Entry 6WWR (electron microscopy, 2.70 A resolution); this record covers chains B and K of the 3 polymer chains in the assembly.

# Chain B
Molecule: Tubulin beta-2B chain
Source organism: Sus scrofa
Reference sequence: A0A287AGU7 (A0A287AGU7_PIG); residues 1-445 here = UniProt positions 1-445
Sequence (445 residues; numbered 1 to 445; the number before each row is that of its first residue):
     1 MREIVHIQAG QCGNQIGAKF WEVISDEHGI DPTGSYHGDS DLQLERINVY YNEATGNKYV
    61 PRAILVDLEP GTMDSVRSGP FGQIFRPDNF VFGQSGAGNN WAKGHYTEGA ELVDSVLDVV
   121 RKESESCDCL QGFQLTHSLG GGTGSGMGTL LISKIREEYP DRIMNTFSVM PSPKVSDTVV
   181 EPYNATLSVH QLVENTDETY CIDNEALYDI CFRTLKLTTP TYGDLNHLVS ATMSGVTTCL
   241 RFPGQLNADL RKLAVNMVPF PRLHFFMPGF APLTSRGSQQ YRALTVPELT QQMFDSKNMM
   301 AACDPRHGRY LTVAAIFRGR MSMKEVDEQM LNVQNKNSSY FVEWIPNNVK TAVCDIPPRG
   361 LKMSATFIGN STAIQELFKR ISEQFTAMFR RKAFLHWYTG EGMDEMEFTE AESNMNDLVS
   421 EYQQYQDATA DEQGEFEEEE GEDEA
Not modelled in the structure: 435-445
Small-molecule neighbours:
  - GDP (guanosine-5'-diphosphate): Gly10, Gln11, Cys12, Gln15, Glu69, Gly98, Asn99, Ser138, Gly141, Gly142, Thr143, Gly144, Val169, Asp177, Thr178, Glu181, Asn204, Tyr222, Asn226
  - GTP (guanosine-5'-triphosphate): Gln245, Leu246, Lys252
  - taxol (TA1): Glu22, Val23, Asp26, Glu27, Leu215, Asp224, His227, Leu228, Ala231, Ser234, Phe270, Pro272, Leu273, Thr274, Arg276, Gln279, Arg318, Pro358, Arg359, Gly360, Leu361

# Chain K
Molecule: Kinesin-like protein KIF14
Source organism: Mus musculus
Reference sequence: L0N7N1 (KIF14_MOUSE); residues 391-743 here = UniProt positions 391-743
Sequence (358 residues; each row starts with the number of its first residue):
   386 GPLGSNSQVT VAVRVRPFSK REKTEKASQV VFTNGEEITV EHPDMKQVYS FIYDVSFWSF
   446 DECHPGYASQ TTVYETLAAP LLDRAFEGYN TCLFAYGQTG SGKSYTMMGL NEEPGIIPRF
   506 CEDLFAQIAK KQTSEVSYHL EMSFFEVYNE KIHDLLVCKG ENGQRKQPLR AREHPVSGPY
   566 VEGLSMNVVS SYSDIQSWLE LGNKQRATAA TGMNDKSSRS HSVFTLVMTQ TKTEVVEGEE
   626 HDHRITSRIN LVDLAGSERC STAHSSGQRL KEGVSINKSL LTLGKVISAL SEQANGKRVF
   686 IPYRESTLTW LLKESLGGNS KTAMIATVSP AASNIEETLS TLRYATQARL IVNIAKVN
Not modelled in the structure: 386-390, 736-743
Sequence notes: expression tag (386-390)
Small-molecule neighbours: ADP (adenosine-5'-diphosphate): Arg399, Arg401, Pro402, Ser444, Gln483, Thr484, Gly485, Ser486, Gly487, Lys488, Ser489, Tyr490
Curated features (UniProtKB/Swiss-Prot):
  - binding site (ATP): Gly482 to Ser489
What the authors report for this chain:
  - contacts within the chain: Arg604-Glu643

# Interface between chain B and chain K
Residue-residue contacts (19; chain B residue first):
  Glu157(B) with Lys536(K), salt bridge
  Arg262(B) with Arg689(K)
  Met406(B) with Arg557(K); Glu558(K); His559(K); Tyr565(K)
  Glu410(B) with Arg557(K), salt bridge; Glu558(K), hydrogen bond (side chain-backbone)
  Ser413(B) with Glu558(K), hydrogen bond; Arg689(K), hydrogen bond
  Asn414(B) with Arg689(K)
  Asp417(B) with Phe685(K); Arg689(K), salt bridge
  Ser420(B) with Phe685(K)
  Glu421(B) with Phe685(K); Glu690(K)
  Gln424(B) with Arg683(K), hydrogen bond (side chain-backbone); Val684(K); Phe685(K)
Interface residues without a listed pair, chain B (15 interface residues in all): Glu194, Phe260, Pro261, Glu407, Thr409
Interface residues without a listed pair, chain K (12 interface residues in all): Pro560, Lys670

# Summary
15 residues of chain B face 12 of chain K across their interface, with 4 hydrogen bonds and 3 salt bridges.
Among the polar pairs are Glu157(B)-Lys536(K), Glu410(B)-Arg557(K) and Asp417(B)-Arg689(K). Bound to chain B:
GTP, GDP and taxol. Chain K binds ADP. From the paper: contacts within the chain involving Arg604(K) and
Glu643(K).
Here chain B is Tubulin beta-2B chain (Sus scrofa) and chain K is Kinesin-like protein KIF14 (Mus musculus).
Entry 6WWR (Kif14[391-743] - ADP-AlFx open state class in complex with a microtubule) was determined by
electron microscopy (same publication as 6WWE, 6WWF, 6WWG, 6WWH, 6WWI, 6WWJ and 13 further entries).
